PDB entry 8K4A | electron microscopy, 2.64 A resolution | chains H and Q of the 17 polymer chains in the assembly

# Chain H
Protein: VP8
Source organism: Banna virus
Reference sequence: W0G587 (W0G587_9REOV); residue numbers follow UniProt; this construct covers 1-302
Sequence (302 residues; numbered 1 to 302; the number before each row is that of its first residue):
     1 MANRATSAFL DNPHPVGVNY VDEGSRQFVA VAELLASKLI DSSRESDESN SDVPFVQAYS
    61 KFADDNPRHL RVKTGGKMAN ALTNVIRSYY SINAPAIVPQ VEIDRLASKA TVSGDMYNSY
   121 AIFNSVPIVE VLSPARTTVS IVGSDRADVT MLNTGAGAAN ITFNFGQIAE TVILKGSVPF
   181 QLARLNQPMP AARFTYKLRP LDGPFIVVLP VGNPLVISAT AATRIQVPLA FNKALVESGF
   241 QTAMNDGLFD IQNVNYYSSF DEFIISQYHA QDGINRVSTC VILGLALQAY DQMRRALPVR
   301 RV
Not modelled in the structure: 1
Construct notes: conflict Arg136 (Gln in W0G587), Leu185 (Met in W0G587), Ser266 (Ala in W0G587)

# Chain Q
Protein: VP10
Source organism: Banna virus
Reference sequence: A0A2H4QDD3 (A0A2H4QDD3_9REOV); residues 1-249 here = UniProt positions 1-249
Sequence (249 residues; each row starts with the number of its first residue):
     1 MDVLSKGSLK ELLAHLEKTP LEEAISYRIG TVPYQNVLIS RNEYYNQLYP DTTSLIDGVS
    61 REGQRNVNGL IMSIISYVVS GSGHYIPNIG FMLLRRSILD ILTKHDTGLV TNNLNYGIIA
   121 RNLTVSKMNC EQRKRMLICF KLLAYKDGNQ NDYEIYLNQN IPLKQIAPNF IPGDMRTVIH
   181 NQDQLAIVGI PAYRLTQSTE LSIRDDNAKS YKLGYVDWYN SNSFLRERSE FNLIRLKDRD
   241 TKYGKLNGW
Not modelled in the structure: 237-249
Construct notes: conflict Val79 (Ile in A0A2H4QDD3)

# Chain H / chain Q interface
Pairs across the interface (42; chain H residue first):
  Asn19(H) with Gly30(Q), hydrogen bond (side chain-backbone); Thr31(Q)
  Asp22(H) with Arg28(Q), salt bridge
  Asp64(H) with Gln197(Q)
  Asp65(H) with Gln197(Q)
  Thr74(H) with Asn42(Q)
  Lys77(H) with Ser198(Q), hydrogen bond (side chain-backbone); Asp206(Q), salt bridge; Ser210(Q); Leu213(Q)
  Asn80(H) with Ser40(Q); Arg41(Q), hydrogen bond; Thr199(Q); Asp206(Q)
  Thr83(H) with Ser40(Q)
  Asn84(H) with Ser40(Q); Arg41(Q)
  Arg87(H) with Leu38(Q), hydrogen bond (side chain-backbone); Leu48(Q)
  Asn93(H) with Gln35(Q), hydrogen bond (backbone-side chain)
  Ala94(H) with Thr31(Q)
  Pro95(H) with Val37(Q), hydrophobic
  Ala96(H) with Thr31(Q); Val59(Q); Arg61(Q), hydrogen bond (backbone-side chain)
  Ile97(H) with Ile39(Q), hydrophobic; Val59(Q); Arg61(Q); Ile203(Q), hydrophobic; Asn207(Q), hydrogen bond (backbone-side chain)
  Val98(H) with Val59(Q)
  Pro99(H) with Gly58(Q); Val59(Q), hydrophobic; Asn207(Q)
  Gln100(H) with Arg28(Q)
  Val101(H) with Met1(Q), hydrophobic; Tyr211(Q), hydrophobic
  Glu102(H) with Ser210(Q)
  Arg105(H) with Gln197(Q)
  Gly247(H) with Leu48(Q)
  Arg294(H) with Asn42(Q)
  Val299(H) with Asn42(Q)
Other interface residues (no listed pair), chain H (30 interface residues in all): Val18, Ala63, Gly76, Ile92, Leu248, Gln252
Other interface residues (no listed pair), chain Q (29 interface residues in all): Ile29, Glu43, Asn46, Thr53, Lys209

# In short
Chain H and chain Q form an interface of 30 and 29 residues respectively; the contacts include 7 hydrogen
bonds and 2 salt bridges. Polar contacts include Asp22(H)-Arg28(Q), Lys77(H)-Asp206(Q) and Asn19(H)-Gly30(Q).
Chain H is VP8 and chain Q is VP10, both from Banna virus; the structure, Structure of Banna virus core, was
determined by electron microscopy together with 8K42, 8K43 and 8K49 from the same study.
